Entry 4Z7V (X-ray diffraction, 2.65 A resolution); this record covers chains B and G of the 5 polymer chains in the assembly.

Chain B:
Protein: MHC class II HLA-DQ-beta-1
Organism: Homo sapiens
Reference sequence: O19707 (O19707_HUMAN); numbering as in UniProt (aligned over 1-192)
Sequence (213 residues; numbered -12 to 200; the number before each row is that of its first residue; numbers below 1 keep their minus sign (Gly-12 is residue -12)):
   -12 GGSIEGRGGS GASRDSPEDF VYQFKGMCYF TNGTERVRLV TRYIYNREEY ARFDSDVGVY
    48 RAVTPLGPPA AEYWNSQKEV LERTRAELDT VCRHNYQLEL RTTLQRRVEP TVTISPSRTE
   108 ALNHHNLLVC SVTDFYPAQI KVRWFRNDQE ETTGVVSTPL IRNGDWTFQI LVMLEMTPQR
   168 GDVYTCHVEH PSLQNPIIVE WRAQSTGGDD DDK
Disordered / not traced: -12 to 2, 105-113, 133-135, 164-166, 190-200
Differences from the reference sequence: expression tag (-12 to 0, 193-200)
Disulfides: Cys15-Cys79, Cys117-Cys173
Covalently attached groups: glycan linked to Asn19

Chain G:
Protein: T-cell receptor, L3-12 alpha chain
Organism: Homo sapiens
Sequence (204 residues; numbered 2 to 222; 17 numbers in that range are skipped by the numbering (no residue carries them; nothing is unmodelled there); the number before each row is that of its first residue):
     2 DAKTTQPNSM ESNEEEPVHL PCNHSTISG
    36 TDYIHWYRQL PSQGPEYVIH GLT
    64 SNVNN
    74 RMASLAIAED RKSSTLILHR ATLRDAAVYY CILRDSR
   113 AQKLVFGQGT RLTINPNIQN PDPAVYQLRD SKSSDKSVCL FTDFDSQTNV SQSKDSDVYI
   173 TDKCVLDMRS MDFKSNSAVA WSNKSDFACA NAFNNSIIPE DTFFPSPESS
Disordered / not traced: 2, 146-147, 220-222
Disulfides: Cys23-Cys104, Cys151-Cys201

Chain B / chain G interface:
Contacting residue pairs - 6 pairs, chain B then chain G:
  Arg70(B) with Tyr38(G)
  Thr77(B) with Gly30(G); Thr36(G); Leu57(G)
  His81(B) with Gly30(G); Thr36(G)
Other interface residues (no listed pair), chain B (5 interface residues in all): Ala73, Asp76
Other interface residues (no listed pair), chain G (5 interface residues in all): Ser109

Overview:
Chain B and chain G each contribute 5 residues to their interface.
Here chain B is MHC class II HLA-DQ-beta-1 and chain G is T-cell receptor, L3-12 alpha chain, both from Homo
sapiens. Entry 4Z7V (L3-12 complex) was determined by X-ray diffraction (same publication as 4Z7U and 4Z7W).
